PDB entry 4ASD | X-ray diffraction, 2.03 A resolution | chain A

[Chain A]
Molecule: Vascular endothelial growth factor receptor 2
From: Homo sapiens
Notes: EC 2.7.10.1; fragment: juxtamembrane and kinase domains, residues 787-939 and residues 990-1171
UniProt: P35968 (VGFR2_HUMAN); numbering as in UniProt; present here: 787-939, 990-1171
Amino-acid sequence (353 residues; row label = number of the first residue in the row; note: 50 numbers in that range are skipped by the numbering (no residue carries them; nothing is unmodelled there)):
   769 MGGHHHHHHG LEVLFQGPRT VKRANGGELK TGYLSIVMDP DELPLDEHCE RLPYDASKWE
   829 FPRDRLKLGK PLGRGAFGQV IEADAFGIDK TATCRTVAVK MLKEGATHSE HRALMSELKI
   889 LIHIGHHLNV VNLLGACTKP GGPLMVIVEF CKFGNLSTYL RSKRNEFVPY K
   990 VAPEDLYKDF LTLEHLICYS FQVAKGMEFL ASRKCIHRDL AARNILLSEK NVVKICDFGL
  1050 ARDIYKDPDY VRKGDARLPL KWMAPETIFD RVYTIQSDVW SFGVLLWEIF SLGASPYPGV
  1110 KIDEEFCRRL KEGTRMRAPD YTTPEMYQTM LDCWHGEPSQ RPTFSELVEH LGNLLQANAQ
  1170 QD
Unresolved in the structure: 769-806, 939, 990-995, 1169-1171
Construct notes: expression tag (769-786); engineered mutation Val990 (Glu in P35968)
Swiss-Prot annotation at these positions:
  - binding site (ATP): Leu840 to Val848, Lys868
  - modified residue (Phosphotyrosine): Tyr801, Tyr996, Tyr1054, Tyr1059
  - natural variant: Val848 (V848E: Strongly reduced autophosphorylation and kinase activity), Gly873 (G873R: In a colorectal cancer sample), Pro1147 (P1147S: In HCI)
  - mutagenesis: Tyr801 (Y801F: Abolishes stimulation of nitric oxide synthesis), Lys868 (K868M: Loss of enzyme activity), Tyr996 (Y996F: Strongly reduced autophosphorylation. Reduces phosphorylation of PLCG1), Cys1045 (C1045A: Significantly higher kinase activity), Tyr1054 (Y1054F: Strongly reduced autophosphorylation. Abolishes phosphorylation of downstream signaling proteins; when associated with F-1059), Tyr1059 (Y1059F: Strongly reduced autophosphorylation. Abolishes phosphorylation of downstream signaling proteins; when associated with F-1054)
  - active site: Asp1028 (Proton acceptor)
Small-molecule neighbours: Sorafenib (BAX; 4-{4-[({[4-chloro-3-(trifluoromethyl)phenyl]amino}carbonyl)amino]phenoxy}-N-methylpyridine-2-carboxamide): Leu840, Val848, Ala866, Lys868, Glu885, Ile888, Leu889, Ile892, Val898, Val899, Val916, Glu917, Phe918, Cys919, Lys920, Gly922, Leu1019, Ile1025, His1026, Leu1035, Ile1044, Cys1045, Asp1046, Phe1047
What the authors report for this chain:
  - binding site for Sorafenib: Glu885, Asp1046

[In short]
Bound to chain A: Sorafenib. Curated annotation (UniProt) lists 10 ATP-binding residues, 6 mutagenesis sites
and active-site residue Asp1028. The paper reports a binding site for Sorafenib at Glu885 and Asp1046.
Chain A is Vascular endothelial growth factor receptor 2 (Homo sapiens); the structure, Crystal Structure of
VEGFR2 (Juxtamembrane and Kinase Domains) in Complex with SORAFENIB (BAY 43-9006), was determined by X-ray
diffraction (same publication as 4AG8, 4AGC, 4AGD and 4ASE).
